PDB entry 7ZVB | X-ray diffraction, 2.35 A resolution | chain A

Chain A:
Molecule: C-terminal peptidase
Organism: Nepenthes ventricosa x Nepenthes alata
Sequence (261 residues; each row starts with the number of its first residue; note: 20 numbers in that range are skipped by the numbering (no residue carries them; nothing is unmodelled there)):
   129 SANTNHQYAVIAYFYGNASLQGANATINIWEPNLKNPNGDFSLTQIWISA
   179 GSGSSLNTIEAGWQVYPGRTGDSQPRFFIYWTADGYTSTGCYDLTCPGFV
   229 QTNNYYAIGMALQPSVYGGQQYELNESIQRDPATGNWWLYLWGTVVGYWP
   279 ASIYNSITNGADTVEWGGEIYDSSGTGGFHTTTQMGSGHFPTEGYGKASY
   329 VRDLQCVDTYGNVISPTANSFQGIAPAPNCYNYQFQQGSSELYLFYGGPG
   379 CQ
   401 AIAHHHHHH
Disordered / not traced: 129-131
Cystine bridges: Cys219-Cys224, Cys358-Cys379
Covalently attached groups: N-acetylglucosamine (NAG) linked to Asn145; glycan linked to Asn152
From the paper describing this entry:
  - contacts within the chain: His134-Glu297, Tyr136-Glu297 (hydrogen bond), Gln173-Glu188 (hydrogen bond), Thr186-Glu188 (hydrogen bond), Glu188-Tyr214 (hydrogen bond)
  - interface residues: His404 to His409
  - catalytic residues: Glu188
  - catalytic residues: Gln173, Trp175, Glu297 (proposed by the authors, not directly observed)
  - mutagenesis - Q173A, W175A, E188Q, E297Q: abolished catalytic activity
  - mutagenesis - H134A, Y136A, Y214A: decreased catalytic activity
  - post-translational modification sites: Asn145, Asn152
  - conformationally variable residues (loop rearrangement): Asn232 to Tyr233

In short:
N-acetylglucosamine is covalently linked to Asn145. From the paper: catalytic residues Glu188, Gln173 and
Trp175 among others; Q173A, W175A and E188Q, among others, abolish catalytic activity; 7 substitutions were
tested in all.
Chain A is C-terminal peptidase (Nepenthes ventricosa x Nepenthes alata); the structure, Crystal Structure of
the mature form of the glutamic-class prolyl-endopeptidase neprosin at 2.35 A resolution, was determined by
X-ray diffraction, deposited together with 7ZU8, 7ZVA and 7ZVC.
